Entry 6BIX (X-ray diffraction, 2.20 A resolution); this record covers chains A and C of the 3 polymer chains in the assembly.

Chain A:
Name: HLA class II histocompatibility antigen, DR alpha chain
From: Homo sapiens
Reference sequence: P01903 (DRA_HUMAN); residues 1-181 here correspond to UniProt positions 26-206 (UniProt number = residue number + 25)
Sequence (189 residues; each row starts with the number of its first residue):
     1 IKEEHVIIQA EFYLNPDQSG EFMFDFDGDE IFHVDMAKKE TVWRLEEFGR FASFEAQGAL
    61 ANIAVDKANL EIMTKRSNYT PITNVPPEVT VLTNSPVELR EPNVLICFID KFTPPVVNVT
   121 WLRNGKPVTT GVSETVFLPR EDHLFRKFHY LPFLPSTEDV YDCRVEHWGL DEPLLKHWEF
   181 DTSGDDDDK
Disordered / not traced: 1-3, 182-189
Sequence notes: expression tag (182-189)
UniProt features mapped onto this chain:
  - region: Glu179 to Asp181 (Connecting peptide)
  - site: Gln9 (Self- and pathogen-derived peptide antigen), Gly49 (Self-peptide antigen), Phe51 (Self- and pathogen-derived peptide antigen), Ala52 (Self-peptide antigen), Ser53 (Self- and pathogen-derived peptide antigen), Glu55 (Pathogen-derived peptide antigen), Asn62 (Self- and pathogen-derived peptide antigen), Asn69 (Pathogen-derived peptide antigen), Arg76 (Self- and pathogen-derived peptide antigen)
  - glycosylation (N-linked (GlcNAc...) asparagine): Asn78, Asn118
Cystine bridges: Cys107-Cys163
Glycans and other covalent adducts: N-acetylglucosamine (NAG) linked to Asn78, Asn118

Chain C:
Name: LL37_Cit91
Sequence (13 residues; numbered 1 to 13; the number before each row is that of its first residue):
     1 ETVCPRTTQQ SPE
Modified / non-standard residues: Arg6 (citrulline; CIR)

Interface between chain A and chain C:
Contacting residue pairs - 29 pairs, chain A then chain C:
  Gln9(A) with Pro5(C); Arg6(C), hydrogen bond (side chain-backbone)
  Glu11(A) with Thr8(C)
  Phe24(A) with Val3(C), hydrophobic; Cys4(C)
  Arg50(A) with Glu1(C)
  Phe51(A) with Glu1(C)
  Ala52(A) with Glu1(C), hydrogen bond (backbone-side chain)
  Ser53(A) with Glu1(C), hydrogen bond (backbone-backbone); Thr2(C), hydrogen bond; Val3(C), hydrogen bond (backbone-backbone)
  Phe54(A) with Val3(C); Pro5(C), hydrophobic
  Asn62(A) with Arg6(C), hydrogen bond (side chain-backbone); Thr7(C); Thr8(C), hydrogen bond (backbone-side chain)
  Val65(A) with Thr8(C); Gln9(C); Gln10(C)
  Asp66(A) with Thr8(C)
  Ala68(A) with Gln10(C)
  Asn69(A) with Gln9(C), hydrogen bond (side chain-backbone); Gln10(C); Ser11(C), hydrogen bond (side chain-backbone)
  Ile72(A) with Ser11(C); Pro12(C); Glu13(C)
  Arg76(A) with Ser11(C); Pro12(C)
Interface residues without a listed pair, chain A (18 interface residues in all): Phe22, Phe32, Met73

Summary:
Chain A and chain C form an interface of 18 and 13 residues respectively; the contacts include 9 hydrogen
bonds. Polar pairs include Gln9(A)-Arg6(C), Ala52(A)-Glu1(C) and Ser53(A)-Thr2(C). Covalently linked
N-acetylglucosamine: at Asn78(A) and Asn118(A).
Here chain A is HLA class II histocompatibility antigen, DR alpha chain (Homo sapiens) and chain C is
LL37_Cit91. Entry 6BIX (HLA-DRB1 in complex with citrullinated LL37 peptide) was determined by X-ray
diffraction (same publication as 6BIJ, 6BIL, 6BIN, 6BIR, 6BIV, 6BIY and 6BIZ).
